3CCU - chains 3 and 0 of the 31 polymer chains in the assembly; structure by X-ray diffraction, 2.80 A resolution.

[Chain 3]
Name: 50S ribosomal protein L44E
From: Haloarcula marismortui
UniProtKB: P32411 (RL44_HALMA); numbering as in UniProt (aligned over 1-92)
Amino-acid sequence (92 residues; each row starts with the number of its first residue):
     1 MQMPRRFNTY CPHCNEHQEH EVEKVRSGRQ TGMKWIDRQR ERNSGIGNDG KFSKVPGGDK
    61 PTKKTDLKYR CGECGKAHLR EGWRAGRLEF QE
Ion coordination: Cd2+: Cys11, Cys14, Cys71, Cys74; Sr2+ site 1: Arg42 (shared with U391(0) of chain 0); Sr2+ site 2: Gly45, Gly47, Asp49; Sr2+ site 3 near Asp59 (its only coordinating residue here)

[Chain 0]
Molecule: 23S ribosomal RNA
From: Haloarcula marismortui
Notes: engineered mutation(s): G2099A, G2482C
Sequence (2923 nucleotides; numbered 1 to 2923; the number before each row is that of its first residue):
     1 GUUGGCUACU AUGCCAGCUG GUGGAUUGCU CGGCUCAGGC GCUGAUGAAG GACGUGCCAA
    61 GCUGCGAUAA GCUGUGGGGA GCCGCACGGA GGCGAAGAAC CACAGAUUUC CGAAUGAGAA
   121 UCUCUCUAAC AAUUGCUUCG CGCAAUGAGG AACCCCGAGA ACUGAAACAU CUCAGUAUCG
   181 GGAGGAACAG AAAACGCAAC GUGAUGUCGU UAGUAACCGC GAGUGAACGC GAUACAGCCC
   241 AAACCGAAGC CCUCACGGGC AAUGUGGUGU CAGGGCUACC UCUCAUCAGC CGACCGUCUU
   301 CACGAAGUCU CUUGGAAUAG AGCGUGAUAC AGGGUGACAA CCCCGUACUG AAGACCAGUA
   361 CGCUGUGCGG UAGUGCCAGA GUAGCGGGGG UUGGAUAUCC CUCGCGAAUA ACGCAGGCAU
   421 CGACUGCGAA GGCUAAACAC AACCUGAGAC CGAUAGUGAA CAAGUAGUGU GAACGAACGC
   481 UGCAAAGUAC CCUCAGAAGG GAGGCGAAAU AGAGCAUGAA AUCAGUUGGC GAUCGAGCGA
   541 CAGGGCAUAC AAGGUCCCUU GACGAAUGAC CGAGACGCGA GUCUCCAGUA AGACUCACGG
   601 GAAGCCGAUG UUCUGUCGUA CGUUUUGAAA AACGAGCCAG GGAGUGUGUC UGUAUGGCAA
   661 GUCUAACCGG AGUAUCCGGG GAGGCACAGG GAAACCGACA UGGCCGCAGG GCUUUGCCCG
   721 AGGGCCGCCG UCUUCAAGGG CGGGGAGCCA UGUGGACACG ACCCGAAUCC GGACGAUCUA
   781 CGCAUGGACA AGAUGAAGCG UGCCGAAAGG CACGUGGAAG UCUGUUAGAG UUGGUGUCCU
   841 ACAAUACCCU CUCGUGAUCU AUGUGUAGGG GUGAAAGGCC CAUCGAGUCC GGCAACAGCU
   901 GGUUCCAAUC GAAACAUGUC GAAGCAUGAC CUCCGCCGAG GUAGUCUGUG AGGUAGAGCG
   961 ACCGAUUGGU GUGUCCGCCU CCGAGAGGAG UCGGCACACC UGUCAAACUC CAAACUUACA
  1021 GACGCUGUUU GACGCGGGGA UUCCGGUGCG CGGGGUAAGC CUGUGUACCA GGAGGGGAAC
  1081 AACCCAGAGA UAGGUUAAGG UCCCCAAGUG UGGAUUAAGU GUAAUCCUCU GAAGGUGGUC
  1141 UCGAGCCCUA GACAGCCGGG AGGUGAGCUU AGAAGCAGCU ACCCUCUAAG AAAAGCGUAA
  1201 CAGCUUACCG GCCGAGGUUU GAGGCGCCCA AAAUGAUCGG GACUCAAAUC CACCACCGAG
  1261 ACCUGUCCGU ACCACUCAUA CUGGUAAUCG AGUAGAUUGG CGCUCUAAUU GGAUGGAAGC
  1321 AGGGGCGAGA GCUCCUGUGG ACCGAUUAGU GACGAAAAUC CUGGCCAUAG UAGCAGCGAU
  1381 AGUCGGGUGA GAACCCCGAC GGCCUAAUGG AUAAGGGUUC CUCAGCACUG CUGAUCAGCU
  1441 GAGGGUUAGC CGGUCCUAAG UCUCACCGCA ACUCGACUGA GACGAAAUGG GAAACAGGUU
  1501 AAUAUUCCUG UGCCAUCAUG CAGUGAAAGU UGACGCCCUG GGGUCGAUCA CGCCGGGCAU
  1561 UCGCCCGGUC GAACCGUCCA ACUCCGUGGA AGCCGUAAUG GCAGGAAGCG GACGAACGGC
  1621 GGCAUAGGGA AACGUGAUUC AACCUGGGGC CCAUGAAAAG ACGAGCAUGA UGUCCGUACC
  1681 GAGAACCGAC ACAGGUGUCC AUGGCGGCGA AAGCCAAGGC CUGUCGGGAG CAACCAACGU
  1741 UAGGGAAUUC GGCAAGUUAG UCCCGUACCU UCGGAAGAAG GGAUGCCUGC UCCGGAACGG
  1801 AGCAGGUCGC AGUGACUCGG AAGCUCGGAC UGUCUAGUAA CAACAUAGGU GACCGCAAAU
  1861 CCGCAAGGAC UCGUACGGUC ACUGAAUCCU GCCCAGUGCA GGUAUCUGAA CACCUCGUAC
  1921 AAGAGGACGA AGGACCUGUC AACGGCGGGG GUAACUAUGA CCCUCUUAAG GUAGCGUAGU
  1981 ACCUUGCCGC AUCAGUAGCG GCUUGCAUGA AUGGAUUAAC CAGAGCUUCA CUGUCCCAAC
  2041 GUUGGGCCCG GUGAACUGUA CAUUCCAGUG CGGAGUCUGG AGACACCCAG GGGGAAGCAA
  2101 AGACCCUAUG GAGCUUUACU GCAGGCUGUC GCUGAGACGU GGUCGCCGAU GUGCAGCAUA
  2161 GGUAGGAGUC GUUACAGAGG UACCCGCGCU AGCGGGCCAC CCAGACAACA GUGAAAUACU
  2221 ACCCGUCGGU GACUGCGACU CUCACUCCGG GAGGAGGACA CCGAUAGCCG GGCAGUUUGA
  2281 CUGGGGCGGU ACGCGCUCGA AAAGAUAUCG AGCGCGCCCU AUGGUCAUCU CAGCCGGGAC
  2341 AGAGACCCGG CGAAGAGUGC AAGAGCAAAA GAUGACUUGA CAGUGUUCUU CCCAACGAGG
  2401 AACGCUGACG CGAAAGCGUG GUCUAGCGAA CCAAUUAGCC UGCUUGAUGC GGGCAAUUGA
  2461 UGACAGAAAA GCUACCCUAG GCAUAACAGA GUCGUCACUC GCAAGAGCAC AUAUCGACCG
  2521 AGUGGCUUGC UACCUCGAUG UCGGUUCCCU CCAUCCUGCC CGUGCAGAAG CGGGCAAGGG
  2581 UGAGGUUGUU CGCCUAUUAA AGGAGGUCGU GAGCUGGGUU UAGACCGUCG UGAGACAGGU
  2641 CGGCUGCUAU CUACUGGGUG UGUAAUGGUG UCUGACAAGA ACGACCGUAU AGUACGAGAG
  2701 GAACUACGGU UGGUGGCCAC UGGUGUACCG GUUGUUCGAG AGAGCACGUG CCGGGUAGCC
  2761 ACGCCACACG GGGUAAGAGC UGAACGCAUC UAAGCUCGAA ACCCACUUGG AAAAGAGACA
  2821 CCGCCGAGGU CCCGCGUACA AGACGCGGUC GAUAGACUCG GGGUGUGCGC GUCGAGGUAA
  2881 CGAGACGUUA AGCCCACGAG CACUAACAGA CCAAAGCCAU CAU
Disordered / not traced: 1-9, 126-127, 715, 971-998, 1560, 1952-1963, 2137-2236, 2339-2343, 2665-2666, 2915-2923
Modified positions: 1MA (6-hydro-1-methyladenosine-5'-monophosphate) at position 628, OMU (o2'-methyluridine 5'-monophosphate) at position 2587, OMG (o2'-methylguanosine-5'-monophosphate) at position 2588, UR3 (3-methyluridine-5'-monophoshate) at position 2619, PSU (pseudouridine-5'-monophosphate) at position 2621
Ion coordination: Na+ site 1 near U12 (its only coordinating residue here); Mg2+ site 1 near G28 (its only coordinating residue here); Na+ site 2: C40, G41, C443; Na+ site 3 near G56 (its only coordinating residue here); Na+ site 4: G66, U108; Sr2+ site 1: C85, A86, C87 (shared with 1 residue of chain T); Mg2+ site 2 near U115 (its only coordinating residue here); Na+ site 5: C130, U146; Na+ site 6: C141, G142; Sr2+ site 2: G147, A183 (shared with 1 residue of chain M); Mg2+ site 3: C162, U2276; K+ site 1: C162, U163, U172; 57 more Na+ sites not listed; 70 more Mg2+ sites not listed; 62 more Sr2+ sites not listed; 1 more K+ sites not listed

[Interface between chain 3 and chain 0]
Pairs across the interface - 126 pairs, chain 3 then chain 0:
  Met1(3) with C2319(0), hydrogen bond to the phosphate; U2320(0), phosphate contact; A2380(0), base contact
  Gln2(3) with U2320(0), hydrogen bond to the phosphate
  Met3(3) with U2320(0), base contact
  Pro4(3) with U2320(0), sugar contact
  Phe7(3) with U2378(0), sugar contact
  Asn8(3) with U2378(0), sugar contact
  Thr9(3) with G2379(0), hydrogen bond to the phosphate; C2381(0), sugar contact
  Tyr10(3) with C2381(0), sugar contact; A2382(0), sugar contact; G2407(0), hydrogen bond to the sugar; A2408(0), sugar contact
  Pro12(3) with A2382(0), sugar contact
  His13(3) with A2437(0), sugar contact
  Asn15(3) with C735(0), hydrogen bond to the base; G2407(0), hydrogen bond to the sugar; A2408(0), sugar contact
  Glu16(3) with A2408(0), sugar contact
  His17(3) with G2379(0), salt bridge to the phosphate; A2408(0), hydrogen bond to the sugar; C2409(0), hydrogen bond to the sugar
  Val25(3) with U2435(0), sugar contact
  Arg26(3) with U2435(0), sugar contact
  Ser27(3) with A2434(0), sugar contact
  Gly28(3) with A2434(0), hydrogen bond to the phosphate; U2435(0), phosphate contact
  Arg29(3) with A1924(0), phosphate contact; G1925(0), salt bridge to the phosphate
  Gln30(3) with A1924(0), sugar contact; A2433(0), hydrogen bond to the phosphate; A2434(0), phosphate contact
  Thr31(3) with G1923(0), hydrogen bond to the sugar; G2451(0), hydrogen bond to the phosphate
  Gly32(3) with G1923(0), sugar contact
  Met33(3) with A1922(0), base contact; G1923(0), sugar contact; C2450(0), phosphate contact; G2451(0), phosphate contact
  Lys34(3) with A2433(0), phosphate contact; A2434(0), phosphate contact; G2451(0), salt bridge to the phosphate; G2452(0), phosphate contact
  Trp35(3) with C218(0), phosphate contact; C220(0), base contact; U396(0), phosphate contact; G2451(0), phosphate contact; G2452(0), hydrogen bond to the phosphate
  Ile36(3) with C2432(0), phosphate contact; A2433(0), phosphate contact
  Arg38(3) with U396(0), salt bridge to the phosphate; G2451(0), hydrogen bond to the sugar
  Gln39(3) with C218(0), hydrogen bond to the phosphate; G219(0), hydrogen bond to the phosphate
  Arg42(3) with A395(0), hydrogen bond to the phosphate; U396(0), salt bridge to the phosphate
  Asn43(3) with C218(0), hydrogen bond to the phosphate
  Gly45(3) with G390(0), phosphate contact
  Ile46(3) with G389(0), phosphate contact; G390(0), hydrogen bond to the phosphate
  Gly47(3) with G2121(0), hydrogen bond to the phosphate; C2122(0), hydrogen bond to the phosphate
  Asn48(3) with A169(0), hydrogen bond to the sugar; U170(0), sugar contact; U2120(0), hydrogen bond to the sugar; G2121(0), phosphate contact; A2468(0), base contact
  Asp49(3) with U170(0), sugar contact
  Gly50(3) with U170(0), hydrogen bond to the sugar; A2468(0), hydrogen bond to the base
  Lys51(3) with G219(0), phosphate contact; C220(0), salt bridge to the phosphate; C2431(0), hydrogen bond to the sugar
  Ser53(3) with U2120(0), phosphate contact; G2121(0), hydrogen bond to the phosphate; A2468(0), base contact
  Lys54(3) with G219(0), hydrogen bond to the sugar; A2468(0), salt bridge to the phosphate
  Gly58(3) with A2460(0), sugar contact; U2461(0), phosphate contact
  Asp59(3) with A2460(0), phosphate contact; U2461(0), hydrogen bond to the phosphate
  Lys60(3) with C2427(0), base contact; G2428(0), hydrogen bond to the base; A2460(0), hydrogen bond to the phosphate; U2461(0), phosphate contact; G2462(0), hydrogen bond to the base
  Pro61(3) with G2316(0), sugar contact; C2317(0), phosphate contact; G2462(0), base contact
  Thr62(3) with C2317(0), hydrogen bond to the phosphate
  Lys63(3) with G2459(0), hydrogen bond to the phosphate; A2460(0), salt bridge to the phosphate
  Lys64(3) with G2428(0), salt bridge to the phosphate; U2458(0), phosphate contact; G2459(0), hydrogen bond to the phosphate
  Thr65(3) with U2458(0), sugar contact
  Asp66(3) with U2458(0), hydrogen bond to the sugar
  Lys68(3) with U2435(0), hydrogen bond to the phosphate; U2436(0), salt bridge to the phosphate
  Arg70(3) with A2437(0), salt bridge to the phosphate
  Lys76(3) with A2437(0), phosphate contact; G2438(0), salt bridge to the phosphate
  Ala77(3) with U2436(0), hydrogen bond to the sugar; A2437(0), hydrogen bond to the phosphate
  His78(3) with U2436(0), sugar contact
  Leu79(3) with U2435(0), base contact; U2436(0), sugar contact; A2456(0), base contact; U2457(0), sugar contact
  Arg80(3) with C2381(0), hydrogen bond to the sugar; A2382(0), salt bridge to the phosphate; U2457(0), hydrogen bond to the sugar
  Glu81(3) with U2457(0), phosphate contact; U2458(0), phosphate contact
  Gly82(3) with U2457(0), hydrogen bond to the phosphate; U2458(0), hydrogen bond to the phosphate
  Trp83(3) with A2380(0), base contact
  Arg84(3) with C2317(0), salt bridge to the phosphate; C2427(0), salt bridge to the phosphate; G2428(0), salt bridge to the phosphate
  Ala85(3) with C2318(0), phosphate contact
  Gly86(3) with C2318(0), hydrogen bond to the phosphate
  Gln91(3) with U2320(0), hydrogen bond to the sugar; A2321(0), hydrogen bond to the phosphate
Interface residues without a listed pair, chain 3 (62 interface residues in all): Ser44
Interface residues without a listed pair, chain 0 (53 interface residues in all): G2426

[Summary]
62 residues of chain 3 face 53 of chain 0 across their interface, with 46 hydrogen bonds and 16 salt bridges.
Polar contacts include Asn15(3)-C735(0), Gly50(3)-A2468(0) and Lys60(3)-G2428(0). G147(0) and A183(0)
coordinate Sr2+ site 2. C85(0), A86(0) and C87(0) coordinate Sr2+ site 1.
Chain 3 is 50S ribosomal protein L44E and chain 0 is 23S ribosomal RNA, both from Haloarcula marismortui; the
structure, Structure of Anisomycin resistant 50S Ribosomal Subunit: 23S rRNA mutation G2482C, was determined
by X-ray diffraction together with 3CC2, 3CC4, 3CC7, 3CCE, 3CCJ, 3CCL and 6 further entries from the same
study.
